8FWG - chains d2 and n2 of the 165 polymer chains in the assembly; structure by electron microscopy, 3.45 A resolution.

# Chain d2
Protein: Linking protein 2, gp128
From: Agrobacterium phage Milano
Amino-acid sequence (38 residues; numbered 1 to 38; the number before each row is that of its first residue):
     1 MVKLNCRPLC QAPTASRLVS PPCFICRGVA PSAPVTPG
Unresolved in the structure: 35-38

# Chain n2
Protein: Major capsid protein, gp9
From: Agrobacterium phage Milano
Reference sequence: A0A482MFS6 (A0A482MFS6_9CAUD); residue numbers follow UniProt; this construct covers 1-465
Amino-acid sequence (465 residues; each row starts with the number of its first residue):
     1 MANKESELNG LDDIHSDIEK LSAHVEKFSD GMDEKYKELT ARFDGVKGDN DAIRKAVADA
    61 TKEYAELSAK HQFFTEELAA MKARLDTPIM RSQAELDDHD RKTAIQLQRN MHEFRGGDPK
   121 EFVADESNLV DLKAYRSAVR KMLKVGIESK ERVIASMTDV ERKAFEASTI GPAFFTPQVL
   181 ALEVDCNIEC ASLLDLYGQI EVSRSTFTYM KIADYGQLGE YTCDAKCDAE FGEPGNIRHL
   241 EGKTYDYRGV FCFNRKNLQE ANYDFLSFMI GAAQRSHRIN RNQALMIGKG VNEPKGWLTE
   301 NCFPVFQTLP VDVNGTSTPA FLAQDWRRFV TSFPAEYGEA RSVMHQNVFG YLAAMVDANG
   361 RFLFGDGDLT FTPDLVRERI RISNCLPDPT EGNTKGGTGQ DAFAAGSFVA AQAAWKTAFY
   421 AVEKRPMFFE QYEGGSSAWC VKYQFGAEDG GFVGCCEHGR ILQIG
Unresolved in the structure: 1-165, 465
Cystine bridges: C190-C385, C302-C456

# How chain d2 and chain n2 interact
Contacting residue pairs (25; chain d2 residue first):
  N5(d2) with N236(n2)
  R7(d2) with R238(n2)
  Q11(d2) with E300(n2)
  P13(d2) with N301(n2); F303(n2); V305(n2), hydrophobic
  T14(d2) with P304(n2); V305(n2), hydrogen bond (backbone-backbone)
  A15(d2) with V305(n2), hydrophobic
  S16(d2) with V305(n2), hydrogen bond (backbone-backbone); F306(n2); Q307(n2), hydrogen bond (backbone-backbone)
  R17(d2) with Q307(n2); L309(n2)
  L18(d2) with F306(n2), hydrophobic; Q307(n2), hydrogen bond (backbone-backbone); L309(n2); D325(n2); F329(n2), hydrophobic
  V19(d2) with L309(n2), hydrophobic; R328(n2), hydrogen bond (backbone-side chain)
  S20(d2) with Q324(n2); R328(n2)
  P21(d2) with Q324(n2), hydrogen bond (backbone-side chain); R328(n2)
Interface residues without a listed pair, chain n2 (16 interface residues in all): C302, L462

# Summary
The interface between chain d2 and chain n2 involves 12 residues on one side and 16 on the other; the contacts
include 6 hydrogen bonds. Polar pairs include V19(d2)-R328(n2), P21(d2)-Q324(n2) and T14(d2)-V305(n2).
Here chain d2 is Linking protein 2, gp128 and chain n2 is Major capsid protein, gp9, both from Agrobacterium
phage Milano. Entry 8FWG (Structure of neck and portal vertex of Agrobacterium phage Milano, C5 symmetry) was
determined by electron microscopy, deposited together with 8FWE, 8FWM, 8FXP and 8FXR.
